PDB entry 7A08 | electron microscopy, 3.11 A resolution | chains J and g of the 11 polymer chains in the assembly

Chain J:
Molecule: Nucleosomal DNA strand 2
Sequence (147 nucleotides; numbered -73 to 73; the number before each row is that of its first residue; numbers below 1 keep their minus sign (DA-73 is residue -73)):
   -73 ACAGGATGTA TATATCTGAC ACGTGCCTGG AGACTAGGGA GTAATCCCCT TGGCGGTTAA
   -13 AACGCGGGGG ACAGCGCGTA CGTGCGTTTA AGCGGTGCTA GAGCTTGCTA CGACCAATTG
    47 AGCGGCCTCG GCACCGGGAT TCTCCAG
Unresolved in the structure: -73 to -59, 73

Chain g:
Molecule: Histone H2B type 1-C/E/F/G/I
From: Homo sapiens
UniProt: P62807 (H2B1C_HUMAN); residues 1-125 here correspond to UniProt positions 2-126 (UniProt number = residue number + 1)
Sequence (125 residues; each row starts with the number of its first residue):
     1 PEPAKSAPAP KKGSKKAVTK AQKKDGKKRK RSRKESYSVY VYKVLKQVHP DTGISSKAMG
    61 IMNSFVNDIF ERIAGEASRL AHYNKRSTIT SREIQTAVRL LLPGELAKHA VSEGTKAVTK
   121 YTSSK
Unresolved in the structure: 1-34, 125
Curated features (UniProtKB/Swiss-Prot):
  - modified residue: Pro1 (N-acetylproline), Glu2 (ADP-ribosyl glutamic acid), Lys5 (N6-(2-hydroxyisobutyryl)lysine), Ser6 (ADP-ribosylserine), Lys11 (N6-(beta-hydroxybutyryl)lysine), Lys12 (N6-(2-hydroxyisobutyryl)lysine), Ser14 (Phosphoserine), Lys15 (N6-acetyllysine), Lys16 (N6-(beta-hydroxybutyryl)lysine), Lys20 (N6-(2-hydroxyisobutyryl)lysine), Lys23 (N6-(2-hydroxyisobutyryl)lysine), Lys24 (N6-(2-hydroxyisobutyryl)lysine), Lys34 (N6-(2-hydroxyisobutyryl)lysine), Glu35 (PolyADP-ribosyl glutamic acid), Ser36 (Phosphoserine), Lys43 (N6-(2-hydroxyisobutyryl)lysine), Lys46 (N6-(2-hydroxyisobutyryl)lysine), Lys57 (N6,N6-dimethyllysine), Arg79 (Dimethylated arginine), Lys85 (N6,N6,N6-trimethyllysine) and 6 more in UniProt
  - glycosylation: Ser112 (O-linked (GlcNAc) serine)
  - cross-link (Glycyl lysine isopeptide (Lys-Gly)): Lys5 (interchain with G-Cter in SUMO2), Lys20 (interchain with G-Cter in SUMO2), Lys34 (interchain with G-Cter in ubiquitin), Lys120 (interchain with G-Cter in ubiquitin)

Chain J / chain g interface:
Residue-residue contacts - 7 pairs, chain J then chain g:
  DC-54(J) - Ser55(g)  phosphate contact
  DC-54(J) - Ser56(g)  hydrogen bond to the phosphate
  DA-53(J) - Tyr42(g)  hydrogen bond to the phosphate
  DA-34(J) - Arg86(g)  phosphate contact
  DA-34(J) - Ser87(g)  hydrogen bond to the phosphate
  DA-34(J) - Thr88(g)  phosphate contact
  DG-33(J) - Arg86(g)  salt bridge to the phosphate
Other interface residues (no listed pair), chain J (7 interface residues in all): DC-52, DG-45, DG-35
Other interface residues (no listed pair), chain g (10 interface residues in all): Glu35, Gly53, Ile54, Lys57

Overview:
7 residues of chain J face 10 of chain g across their interface, with 3 hydrogen bonds and 1 salt bridge.
Among the polar pairs are DC-54(J)-Ser56(g), DA-53(J)-Tyr42(g) and DA-34(J)-Ser87(g).
Chain J is Nucleosomal DNA strand 2 and chain g is Histone H2B type 1-C/E/F/G/I (Homo sapiens); the structure,
CryoEM Structure of cGAS Nucleosome complex, was determined by electron microscopy.
